Entry 8ES4 (electron microscopy, 3.30 A resolution); this record covers chains H and D of the 8 polymer chains in the assembly.

# Chain H
Molecule: Gp44
From: Shigella phage Buco
Reference sequence: A0A482JMG8 (A0A482JMG8_9CAUD); residues 1-260 here = UniProt positions 1-260
Amino-acid sequence (260 residues; row label = number of the first residue in the row):
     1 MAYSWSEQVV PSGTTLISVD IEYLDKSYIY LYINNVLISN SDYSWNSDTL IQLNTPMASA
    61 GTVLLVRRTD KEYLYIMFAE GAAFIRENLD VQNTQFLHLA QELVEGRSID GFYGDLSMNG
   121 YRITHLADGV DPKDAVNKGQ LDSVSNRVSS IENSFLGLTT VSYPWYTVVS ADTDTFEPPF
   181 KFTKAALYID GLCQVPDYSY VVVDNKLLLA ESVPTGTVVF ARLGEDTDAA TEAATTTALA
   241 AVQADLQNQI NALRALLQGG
Disordered / not traced: 1-2, 9-13, 56-61, 146-260

# Chain D
Molecule: Gp39
From: Shigella phage Buco
Reference sequence: A0A482JKT9 (A0A482JKT9_9CAUD); numbering as in UniProt (aligned over 1-185)
Amino-acid sequence (185 residues; row label = number of the first residue in the row):
     1 MRLTDAVNVT LEALGESRIV DINTSNPSAG LARAALDRTR RGVLSTGWWF NTIIREVTPT
    61 PNPGQIKVPW NQLSMYGLDG TKYGERDGVL YNLVDQTKVF SDTVHLKVVI DIDFEDLPEH
   121 MAMWVANATA AQVYLNDLGA DGNYKSLLGI AAEYEAMNMR EHLRNQRYST SRTHAARKIR
   181 SGFFR
Disordered / not traced: 1, 183-185

# Chain H / chain D interface
Residue-residue contacts (18):
  L24(H) - N23(D)
  D25(H) - N23(D)
  S41(H) - N71(D)
  Y75(H) - D21(D)  hydrogen bond
  Y75(H) - I22(D)  hydrogen bond (side chain-backbone)
  Y75(H) - N23(D)
  I76(H) - V20(D)
  I76(H) - D21(D)
  M77(H) - T4(D)  hydrogen bond
  M77(H) - N8(D)
  M77(H) - V20(D)
  A79(H) - R18(D)
  E80(H) - R18(D)  hydrogen bond (backbone-side chain)
  G81(H) - R18(D)  hydrogen bond (backbone-side chain)
  A82(H) - R18(D)
  A82(H) - V20(D)  hydrophobic
  A83(H) - V20(D)
  N88(H) - V20(D)
Other interface residues (no listed pair), chain H (16 interface residues in all): K26, S39, N40, V91
Other interface residues (no listed pair), chain D (9 interface residues in all): D5

# Summary
16 residues of chain H face 9 of chain D across their interface, with 5 hydrogen bonds. Polar pairs include
Y75(H)-D21(D), Y75(H)-I22(D) and M77(H)-T4(D).
Here chain H is Gp44 and chain D is Gp39, both from Shigella phage Buco. Entry 8ES4 (Focused reconstruction of
HRP29 tail) was determined by electron microscopy.
